Entry 4H2S (X-ray diffraction, 2.15 A resolution); this record covers chains B and D of the 4 polymer chains in the assembly.

[Chain B]
Name: Amino acid--[acyl-carrier-protein] ligase 1
Source organism: Bradyrhizobium japonicum
Notes: EC 6.2.1.-
Reference sequence: Q89VT8 (AACL1_BRAJA); numbering as in UniProt (aligned over 1-326)
Chain sequence (346 residues; numbered -19 to 326; the number before each row is that of its first residue; numbers below 1 keep their minus sign (Met-19 is residue -19)):
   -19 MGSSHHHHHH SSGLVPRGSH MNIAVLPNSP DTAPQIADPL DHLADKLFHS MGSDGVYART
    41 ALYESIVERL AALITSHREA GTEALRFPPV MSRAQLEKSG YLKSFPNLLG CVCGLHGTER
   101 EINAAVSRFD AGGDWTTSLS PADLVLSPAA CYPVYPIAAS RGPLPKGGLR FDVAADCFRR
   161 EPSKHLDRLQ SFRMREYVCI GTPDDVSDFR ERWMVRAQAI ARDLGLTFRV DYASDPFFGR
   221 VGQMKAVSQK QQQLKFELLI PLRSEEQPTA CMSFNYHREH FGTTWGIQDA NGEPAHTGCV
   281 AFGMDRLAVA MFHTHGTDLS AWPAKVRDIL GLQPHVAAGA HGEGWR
Disordered / not traced: -19 to 16, 314-326
Construct notes: expression tag (-19 to 0)
Bound ions: Zn2+: Cys131, Glu176, Cys279
Ligand contacts:
  - adenosine monophosphate (AMP): Arg159, Glu161, Asp167, Arg168, Leu169, Phe172, Met174, Asp215, Lys235, Ala250, Cys251, Met252, Ser253, Ala281, Gly283, Arg286
  - 4'-phosphopantetheine (PNS): Ser84, Phe85, Tyr132, Asp215, Phe217, Ser228, Gln229, Gln232, Leu234, Asn255, Tyr256, His257, Arg258, His260, Phe261, Cys279
UniProt features mapped onto this chain:
  - binding site (Zn(2+)): Cys131, Glu176, Cys279
  - binding site (ATP): Arg159, Glu161, Arg168, Leu169, Lys235, Ala250 to Ser253, Arg286
  - binding site (an L-alpha-amino acid): Glu176

[Chain D]
Name: Aminoacyl carrier protein 1
Source organism: Bradyrhizobium japonicum
Reference sequence: Q89VT6 (AACP1_BRAJA); residues 1-90 here = UniProt positions 1-90
Chain sequence (110 residues; numbered -19 to 90; the number before each row is that of its first residue; numbers below 1 keep their minus sign (Met-19 is residue -19)):
   -19 MGSSHHHHHH SSGLVPRGSH MQAFNTDVRN RIIKLVKGIL EQNALAADVT PQAKLVDVGL
    41 TSMDMVNLML GVEAEFDFTI PQSEITPENF QSVETLERMV MTQLQPATAA
Disordered / not traced: -19 to 6, 81-90
Covalent attachments: 4'-phosphopantetheine (PNS) linked to Ser42
Construct notes: expression tag (-19 to 0)
UniProt features mapped onto this chain:
  - modified residue: Ser42 (O-(pantetheine 4'-phosphoryl)serine)

[How chain B and chain D interact]
Residue-residue contacts (28; chain B residue first):
  Arg220(B) - Met49(D)
  Arg220(B) - Glu53(D)  salt bridge
  Arg220(B) - Thr59(D)
  Arg220(B) - Ile60(D)  hydrogen bond (side chain-backbone)
  Arg220(B) - Gln62(D)
  Val221(B) - Val46(D)  hydrophobic
  Gln223(B) - Gln62(D)
  Gln223(B) - Ile65(D)
  Met224(B) - Met45(D)
  Met224(B) - Met49(D)  hydrophobic
  Met224(B) - Ile65(D)  hydrophobic
  Met224(B) - Phe70(D)  hydrophobic
  Lys225(B) - Val46(D)
  Val227(B) - Ile65(D)
  Val227(B) - Thr66(D)
  Val227(B) - Pro67(D)
  Ser228(B) - Thr41(D)
  Ser228(B) - Ser42(D)  hydrogen bond (side chain-backbone)
  Ser228(B) - Met45(D)
  Gln231(B) - Val36(D)
  Gln231(B) - Met45(D)
  Gln231(B) - Pro67(D)
  Gln231(B) - Phe70(D)  hydrogen bond (side chain-backbone)
  Gln231(B) - Gln71(D)
  Gln232(B) - Val36(D)
  Gln232(B) - Thr41(D)
  Gln232(B) - Ser42(D)
  Arg258(B) - Thr41(D)
Also at the interface, not in a pair above, chain B (11 interface residues in all): Lys230

[Summary]
The interface between chain B and chain D involves 11 residues on one side and 15 on the other; the contacts
include 3 hydrogen bonds and 1 salt bridge. Among the polar pairs are Arg220(B)-Glu53(D), Arg220(B)-Ile60(D)
and Ser228(B)-Ser42(D). Chain B binds adenosine monophosphate and 4'-phosphopantetheine.
Here chain B is Amino acid--[acyl-carrier-protein] ligase 1 and chain D is Aminoacyl carrier protein 1, both
from Bradyrhizobium japonicum. Entry 4H2S (Crystal structure of Bradyrhizobium japonicum glycine:[carrier
protein] ligase complexed with cognate carrier protein and AMP) was determined by X-ray diffraction, deposited
together with 4H2T, 4H2U, 4H2V, 4H2W, 4H2X and 4H2Y.
